Entry 1ZUJ (X-ray diffraction, 2.90 A resolution); this record covers chains A and C of the 4 polymer chains in the assembly.

# Chain A (and C)
Name: hypothetical protein Llacc01001955
Organism: Lactococcus lactis
Notes: chain C of this document is another copy of the same molecule, construct and numbering; everything in this record applies to it too
Sequence (179 residues; each row starts with the number of its first residue):
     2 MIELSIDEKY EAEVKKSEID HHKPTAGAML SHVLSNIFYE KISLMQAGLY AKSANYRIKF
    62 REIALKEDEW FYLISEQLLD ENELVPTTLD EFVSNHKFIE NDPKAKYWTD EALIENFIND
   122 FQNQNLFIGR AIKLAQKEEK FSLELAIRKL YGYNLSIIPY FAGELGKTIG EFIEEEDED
Not modelled in the structure: 2-5, 174-180

# Interface between chain A and chain C
Residue-residue contacts (16):
  I133(A) with F142(C), hydrophobic
  K134(A) with E140(C), salt bridge
  R149(A) with F142(C), hydrogen bond (side chain-backbone); E145(C), salt bridge
  K150(A) with L146(C)
  Y152(A) with E82(C), hydrogen bond; F142(C), hydrophobic
  G153(A) with S143(C)
  L156(A) with D81(C); E82(C)
  S157(A) with D81(C)
  P160(A) with D81(C)
  I170(A) with L80(C); D81(C); N83(C)
  G171(A) with N83(C)
Interface residues without a listed pair, chain A (13 interface residues in all): G130, L146
Interface residues without a listed pair, chain C (10 interface residues in all): K150

# In short
The interface between chain A and chain C involves 13 residues on one side and 10 on the other; the contacts
include 2 hydrogen bonds and 2 salt bridges. Among the polar pairs are K134(A)-E140(C), R149(A)-E145(C) and
R149(A)-F142(C).
Chain A and chain C are both hypothetical protein Llacc01001955 (Lactococcus lactis); the structure, The
crystal structure of the Lactococcus lactis MG1363 DpsA protein, was determined by X-ray diffraction together
with 1ZS3 from the same study.
